PDB entry 6BBL | X-ray diffraction, 1.68 A resolution | chains B and C of the 4 polymer chains in the assembly

Chain B:
Molecule: Nitrogenase molybdenum-iron protein beta chain
Organism: Azotobacter vinelandii
Notes: EC 1.18.6.1
UniProt: P07329 (NIFK_AZOVI); numbering as in UniProt (aligned over 1-523)
Chain sequence (523 residues; numbered 1 to 523; the number before each row is that of its first residue):
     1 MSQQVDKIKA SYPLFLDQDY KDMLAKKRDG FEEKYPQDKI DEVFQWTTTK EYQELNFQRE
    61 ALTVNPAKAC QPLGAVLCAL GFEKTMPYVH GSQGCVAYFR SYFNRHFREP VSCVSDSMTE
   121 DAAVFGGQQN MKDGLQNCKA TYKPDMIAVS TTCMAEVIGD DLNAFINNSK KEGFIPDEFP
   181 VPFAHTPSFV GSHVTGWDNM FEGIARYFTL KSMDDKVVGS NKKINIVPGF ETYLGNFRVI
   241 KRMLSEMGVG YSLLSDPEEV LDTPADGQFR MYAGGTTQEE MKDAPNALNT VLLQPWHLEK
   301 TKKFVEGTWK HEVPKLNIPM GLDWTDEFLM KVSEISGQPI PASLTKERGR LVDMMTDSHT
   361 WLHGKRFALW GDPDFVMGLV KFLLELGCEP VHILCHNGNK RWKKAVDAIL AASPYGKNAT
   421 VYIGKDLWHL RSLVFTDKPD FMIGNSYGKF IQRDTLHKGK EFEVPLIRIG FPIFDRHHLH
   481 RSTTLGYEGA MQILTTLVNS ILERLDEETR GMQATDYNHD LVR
Disordered / not traced: 1
UniProt features mapped onto this chain:
  - binding site ([8Fe-7S] cluster): Cys-70, Cys-95, Cys-153, Ser-188
Metal / ion sites: fe(8)-S(7) cluster, oxidized Fe: Cys-70, Cys-95, Cys-153 (shared with 3 residues of chain A); Fe ion site 1: Arg-108, Glu-109 (shared with 2 residues of chain D); Fe ion site 2: Asp-353, Asp-357 (shared with 2 residues of chain D)
Small-molecule neighbours: fe(8)-S(7) cluster, oxidized (1CL): Cys-70, Pro-72, Ser-92, Gly-94, Cys-95, Tyr-98, Phe-99, Thr-152, Cys-153, Ser-188

Chain C:
Molecule: Nitrogenase molybdenum-iron protein alpha chain
Organism: Azotobacter vinelandii
Notes: EC 1.18.6.1
UniProt: P07328 (NIFD_AZOVI); numbering as in UniProt (aligned over 1-492)
Chain sequence (492 residues; each row starts with the number of its first residue):
     1 MTGMSREEVE SLIQEVLEVY PEKARKDRNK HLAVNDPAVT QSKKCIISNK KSQPGLMTIR
    61 GCAYAGSKGV VWGPIKDMIH ISHGPVGCGQ YSRAGQRNYY IGTTGVNAFV TMNFTSDFQE
   121 KDIVFGGDKK LAKLIDEVET LFPLNKGISV QSECPIGLIG DDIESVSKVK GAELSKTIVP
   181 VRCEGFRGVS QSLGHHIAND AVRDWVLGKR DEDTTFASTP YDVAIIGDYN IGGDAWSSRI
   241 LLEEMGLRCV AQWSGDGSIS EIELTPKVKL NLVHCYRSMN YISRHMEEKY GIPWMEYNFF
   301 GPTKTIESLR AIAAKFDESI QKKCEEVIAK YKPEWEAVVA KYRPRLEGKR VMLYIGGLRP
   361 RHVIGAYEDL GMEVVGTGYE FAHNDDYDRT MKEMGDSTLL YDDVTGYEFE EFVKRIKPDL
   421 IGSGIKEKFI FQKMGIPFRE MHSWDYSGPY HGFDGFAIFA RDMDMTLNNP CWKKLQAPWE
   481 ASEGAEKVAA SA
Disordered / not traced: 1-3, 481-492
Sequence notes: variant Gln-96 (Arg in P07328)
UniProt features mapped onto this chain:
  - binding site ([8Fe-7S] cluster): Cys-62, Cys-88, Cys-154
  - binding site ([7Fe-Mo-9S-C-homocitryl] cluster): Cys-275, His-442
  - mutagenesis: His-195 (H195Q: No nitrogenase activity)
Metal / ion sites: fe(8)-S(7) cluster, oxidized Fe: Cys-62, Cys-88, Cys-154 (shared with 3 residues of chain D); Fe ion near Cys-275 (its only coordinating residue here)
Small-molecule neighbours:
  - fe(8)-S(7) cluster, oxidized (1CL): Cys-62, Tyr-64, Pro-85, Gly-87, Cys-88, Tyr-91, Glu-153, Cys-154, Gly-185
  - acetylene (C2H): Ala-65, Gly-66, Gly-69, Val-70, Gln-96
  - 3-hydroxy-3-carboxy-adipic acid (HCA): Ala-65, Gly-95, Gln-96, Gln-191, Gly-424, Ile-425, Lys-426, Glu-440, His-442
  - ICS (iron-sulfur-molybdenum cluster with interstitial carbon): Val-70, Gln-96, His-195, Tyr-229, Ile-231, Cys-275, Ser-278, Ile-355, Gly-356, Gly-357, Leu-358, Arg-359, Pro-360, Phe-381, Met-441, His-442

Interface between chain B and chain C:
Contacting residue pairs (48; chain B residue first):
  Leu-322(B) with Lys-474(C)
  Asp-323(B) with Lys-474(C), salt bridge
  Asp-326(B) with Pro-478(C); Trp-479(C)
  Met-330(B) with Pro-478(C), hydrophobic; Trp-479(C), hydrophobic
  Ile-340(B) with Trp-479(C), hydrophobic
  Thr-345(B) with Trp-479(C), hydrogen bond; Glu-480(C)
  Arg-348(B) with Lys-474(C), hydrogen bond (side chain-backbone); Leu-475(C); Gln-476(C); Ala-477(C); Pro-478(C); Trp-479(C)
  Val-352(B) with Lys-474(C)
  Asp-353(B) with Lys-433(C), salt bridge
  Thr-356(B) with Gln-432(C), hydrogen bond; Cys-471(C); Trp-472(C)
  Asp-357(B) with Phe-429(C); Gln-432(C), hydrogen bond
  His-359(B) with Thr-466(C), hydrogen bond; Asn-469(C)
  Thr-360(B) with Arg-439(C); Met-465(C); Thr-466(C)
  Trp-361(B) with Tyr-446(C), hydrophobic
  His-363(B) with Met-465(C); Asn-469(C)
  Glu-385(B) with Pro-470(C)
  Gly-387(B) with Pro-470(C)
  Tyr-415(B) with Pro-470(C)
  Tyr-487(B) with Trp-479(C)
  Met-512(B) with Thr-103(C); Thr-104(C)
  Gln-513(B) with Ile-101(C); Gly-102(C); Thr-103(C), hydrogen bond
  Tyr-517(B) with Tyr-99(C); Tyr-100(C)
  Asn-518(B) with Tyr-99(C), hydrogen bond
  Asp-520(B) with Arg-97(C), salt bridge; Tyr-99(C), hydrogen bond
  Leu-521(B) with Arg-93(C); Ala-94(C), hydrophobic
  Val-522(B) with Tyr-446(C)
  Arg-523(B) with Tyr-446(C)
Interface residues without a listed pair, chain B (30 interface residues in all): Met-355, Leu-384, Asp-516
Interface residues without a listed pair, chain C (30 interface residues in all): Asn-107, Trp-236, Lys-428

Summary:
Chain B and chain C each contribute 30 residues to their interface; the contacts include 8 hydrogen bonds and
3 salt bridges. Polar pairs include Asp-323(B)/Lys-474(C), Asp-353(B)/Lys-433(C) and Asp-520(B)/Arg-97(C).
Ligands of chain B: fe(8)-S(7) cluster, oxidized.
Chain B is Nitrogenase molybdenum-iron protein beta chain and chain C is Nitrogenase molybdenum-iron protein
alpha chain, both from Azotobacter vinelandii; the structure, Crystal structure of the a-96Gln MoFe protein
variant in the presence of the substrate acetylene, was determined by X-ray diffraction.
